PDB entry 7CO6 | X-ray diffraction, 1.90 A resolution | chains A and P of the 4 polymer chains in the assembly

[Chain A]
Protein: DNA-directed DNA/RNA polymerase mu
From: Homo sapiens
Notes: EC 2.7.7.7
Reference sequence: Q9NP87 (DPOLM_HUMAN); numbering as in UniProt; present here: 1-397, 410-494
Chain sequence (482 residues; each row starts with the number of its first residue; note: 12 numbers in that range are skipped by the numbering (no residue carries them; nothing is unmodelled there)):
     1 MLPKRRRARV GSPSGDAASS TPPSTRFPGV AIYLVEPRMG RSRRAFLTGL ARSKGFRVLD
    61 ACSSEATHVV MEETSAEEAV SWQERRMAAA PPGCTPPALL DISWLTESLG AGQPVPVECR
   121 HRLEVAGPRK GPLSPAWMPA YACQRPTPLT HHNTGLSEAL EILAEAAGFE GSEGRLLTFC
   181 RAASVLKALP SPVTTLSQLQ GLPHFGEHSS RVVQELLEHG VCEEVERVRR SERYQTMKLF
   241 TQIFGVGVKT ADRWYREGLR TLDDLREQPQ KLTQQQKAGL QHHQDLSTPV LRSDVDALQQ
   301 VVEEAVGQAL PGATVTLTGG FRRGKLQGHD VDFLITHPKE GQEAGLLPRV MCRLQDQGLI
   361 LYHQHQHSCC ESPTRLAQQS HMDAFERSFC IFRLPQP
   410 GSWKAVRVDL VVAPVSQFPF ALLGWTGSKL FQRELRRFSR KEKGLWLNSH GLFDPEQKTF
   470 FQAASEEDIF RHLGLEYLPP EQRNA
Not modelled in the structure: 1-137, 369-381
Construct notes: engineered mutation Gly410 (Pro in Q9NP87)
UniProt features mapped onto this chain:
  - region: Arg323 to Asp332 (Involved in ssDNA binding)
  - binding site (Mg(2+)): Asp330, Asp332, Asp418
  - site: Gly433 (Responsible for the low discrimination between dNTP and rNTP)
  - modified residue: Ser12 (Phosphoserine)
Metal / ion sites: K+: Thr241, Ile243, Val246 (shared with DT3(P) of chain P)
Reported in the primary citation:
  - binding site for the 9-nt DNA strand: Lys438, Gln441
  - mutagenesis - K438A: decreased catalytic activity on dATP
  - mutagenesis - K438A: decreased catalytic activity on dGTP
  - specificity-determining residues: Gln441 (proposed by the authors, not directly observed)

[Chain P]
Molecule: 4-nt DNA strand
Sequence (4 nucleotides; each row starts with the number of its first residue):
     1 CGTA
Metal / ion sites: K+: DT3 (shared with Thr241(A), Ile243(A), Val246(A) of chain A)

[How chain A and chain P interact]
Contacting residue pairs (20):
  Ile243(A) with DT3(P), phosphate contact
  Phe244(A) with DT3(P), sugar contact
  Gly245(A) with DG2(P), sugar contact; DT3(P), hydrogen bond to the phosphate
  Val246(A) with DG2(P), phosphate contact; DT3(P), phosphate contact
  Gly247(A) with DG2(P), hydrogen bond to the phosphate
  Lys249(A) with DC1(P), phosphate contact; DG2(P), phosphate contact
  Thr250(A) with DC1(P), hydrogen bond to the phosphate; DG2(P), hydrogen bond to the phosphate
  Gln275(A) with DG2(P), sugar contact
  His329(A) with DA4(P), salt bridge to the phosphate
  Asp330(A) with DA4(P), phosphate contact
  Phe389(A) with DT3(P), base contact; DA4(P), sugar contact
  Arg416(A) with DT3(P), hydrogen bond to the phosphate; DA4(P), salt bridge to the phosphate
  Asp418(A) with DA4(P), sugar contact
  Trp434(A) with DA4(P), sugar contact
Also at the interface, not in a pair above, chain A (18 interface residues in all): Val248, Asp332, Lys438, Gln441

[In short]
18 residues of chain A face 4 of chain P across their interface, with 5 hydrogen bonds and 2 salt bridges.
Polar contacts include Gly245(A)-DT3(P), Gly247(A)-DG2(P) and Thr250(A)-DC1(P). From the paper: a binding site
for the 9-nt DNA strand at Lys438(A) and Gln441(A); K438A of chain A reduces catalytic activity on dATP.
Chain A is DNA-directed DNA/RNA polymerase mu (Homo sapiens) and chain P is a 4-nt DNA strand; the structure,
Binary complex of DNA polymerase Mu with 1-nt gapped DNA (templating thymine), was determined by X-ray
diffraction, deposited together with 7CO8, 7CO9, 7COA, 7COB, 7COC and 7COD.
